PDB entry 6YNZ | electron microscopy, 3.10 A resolution | chains B1 and E1 of the 162 polymer chains in the assembly

== Chain B1 ==
Molecule: ATP synthase subunit alpha
From: Tetrahymena thermophila
UniProt: Q24HY8 (Q24HY8_TETTS); residue numbers follow UniProt; this construct covers 1-546
Chain sequence (546 residues; row label = number of the first residue in the row):
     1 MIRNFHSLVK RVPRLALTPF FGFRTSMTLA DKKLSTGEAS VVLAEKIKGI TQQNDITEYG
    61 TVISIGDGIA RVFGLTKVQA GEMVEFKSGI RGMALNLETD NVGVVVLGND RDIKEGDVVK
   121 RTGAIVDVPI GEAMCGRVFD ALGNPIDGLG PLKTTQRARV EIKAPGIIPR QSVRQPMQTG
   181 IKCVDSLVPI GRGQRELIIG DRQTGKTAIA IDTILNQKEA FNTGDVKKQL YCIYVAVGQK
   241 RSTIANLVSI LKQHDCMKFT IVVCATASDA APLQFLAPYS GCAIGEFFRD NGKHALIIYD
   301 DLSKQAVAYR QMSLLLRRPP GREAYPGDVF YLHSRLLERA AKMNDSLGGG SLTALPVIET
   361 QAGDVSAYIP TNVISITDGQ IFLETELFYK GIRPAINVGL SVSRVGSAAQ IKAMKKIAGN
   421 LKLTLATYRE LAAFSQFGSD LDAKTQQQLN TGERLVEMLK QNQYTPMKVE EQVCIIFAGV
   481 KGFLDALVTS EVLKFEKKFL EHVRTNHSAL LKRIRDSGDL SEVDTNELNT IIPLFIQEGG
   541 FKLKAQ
Unresolved in the structure: 1-33, 545-546
Ion coordination: Mg2+: T207 (together with ATP)
Small-molecule neighbours: ATP (adenosine-5'-triphosphate): R202, Q203, T204, G205, K206, T207, A208, D301, F388, R393, Q461, N462, Q463

== Chain E1 ==
Molecule: ATP synthase subunit beta
From: Tetrahymena thermophila
UniProt: I7LZV1 (I7LZV1_TETTS); residue numbers follow UniProt; this construct covers 1-497
Chain sequence (497 residues; each row starts with the number of its first residue):
     1 MLSKALQRGI ARAFSTTAKK EAPKTVKANG QVSQVIGAVV DVQFEGELPQ ILNALEVQGT
    61 QHRLVLEVAQ HLGDSRVRTI AMDSTEGLVR GQPVVDTGLP ISVPVGPGTL GRIMNVIGEP
   121 IDQRGPIKAA KLYPIHRDAP SFTDQATSAE ILVTGIKVVD LLAPYARGGK IGLFGGAGVG
   181 KTVLIQELIN NVAKHHGGYS VFAGVGERTR EGNDLYHEMM DSKVISVKEG ESRCALIFGQ
   241 MNEPPGARAR VGLTGLTVAE YFRDEEGKDV LLFVDNIFRF TQACSEVSAL LGRIPSAVGY
   301 QPTLATDLGA LQERITTTQK GSITSVQAIY VPADDLTDPA PATTFAHLDA TTVLNRGLTE
   361 LGIYPAVDPL DSTSRMLDPI TIGEEHYTVA RGVQKLLQDY KSLQDIIAIL GVDDLSEEDK
   421 LVVARARKVQ KFLSQPFFMS EVFSGIPGRF VNLKQNIASF KALLEGAGDE YPESCFYMKG
   481 DLEESLAAGR ADALKSK
Unresolved in the structure: 1-26, 497
Ion coordination: Mg2+: T182 (together with ADP)
Small-molecule neighbours:
  - ADP (adenosine-5'-diphosphate): G176, A177, G178, V179, G180, K181, T182, V183, R208, E211, Y364, F437, S440, F443, M478
  - ATP (adenosine-5'-triphosphate): S374, R375, L377, D378, Y387, R391

== How chain B1 and chain E1 interact ==
Residue-residue contacts (89):
  L75(B1) with R90(E1), hydrogen bond (backbone-side chain)
  T76(B1) with R90(E1)
  K77(B1) with V89(E1)
  V78(B1) with L88(E1); V89(E1); R90(E1)
  Q79(B1) with G87(E1); L88(E1); V89(E1)
  A80(B1) with T85(E1); E86(E1); G87(E1), hydrogen bond (backbone-backbone); L88(E1), hydrogen bond (backbone-backbone)
  N96(B1) with V35(E1); I36(E1)
  L97(B1) with Q34(E1); V35(E1), hydrogen bond (backbone-backbone); L88(E1)
  E98(B1) with Q34(E1); R90(E1), hydrogen bond (backbone-side chain)
  T99(B1) with S33(E1); Q34(E1); R90(E1)
  N101(B1) with R90(E1), hydrogen bond (backbone-side chain)
  V102(B1) with R90(E1)
  R159(B1) with E86(E1), salt bridge
  E161(B1) with E86(E1)
  K163(B1) with D83(E1), salt bridge; N242(E1); E243(E1), salt bridge
  A164(B1) with N242(E1)
  G166(B1) with T209(E1)
  I167(B1) with I113(E1), hydrophobic; T209(E1); G212(E1); N213(E1), hydrogen bond (backbone-side chain); F238(E1), hydrophobic
  I168(B1) with I121(E1); D122(E1); Q123(E1)
  R170(B1) with T209(E1); N213(E1)
  R195(B1) with R208(E1)
  P319(B1) with A289(E1), hydrophobic; P295(E1), hydrophobic
  G321(B1) with V298(E1)
  R322(B1) with V298(E1); A333(E1); D335(E1), salt bridge; D338(E1), salt bridge
  G327(B1) with Q282(E1), hydrogen bond (backbone-side chain); E286(E1)
  D328(B1) with E286(E1)
  F330(B1) with M241(E1), hydrophobic; R279(E1); Q282(E1)
  Y331(B1) with M241(E1); E243(E1); P244(E1); P245(E1); R248(E1)
  S334(B1) with M241(E1)
  E338(B1) with E207(E1); R208(E1); T209(E1); M241(E1); N242(E1)
  S366(B1) with A333(E1), hydrogen bond (side chain-backbone); D334(E1)
  A367(B1) with A333(E1)
  T371(B1) with A177(E1); Y330(E1), hydrogen bond; A333(E1)
  N372(B1) with Y330(E1)
  I374(B1) with A177(E1); R208(E1)
  S375(B1) with A177(E1); R208(E1), hydrogen bond (backbone-side chain); M241(E1); R279(E1), hydrogen bond
  I376(B1) with R208(E1); M241(E1), hydrophobic
  T377(B1) with R208(E1), hydrogen bond (backbone-side chain)
  D378(B1) with R208(E1); R210(E1), salt bridge
  R404(B1) with R208(E1); R210(E1); F443(E1)
  K444(B1) with K495(E1)
Interface residues without a listed pair, chain B1 (49 interface residues in all): L95, I125, I162, P165, Q171, S172, P320, Y368
Interface residues without a listed pair, chain E1 (47 interface residues in all): G37, G178, G206, E211, G299

== Summary ==
Chain B1 and chain E1 form an interface of 49 and 47 residues respectively, with 13 hydrogen bonds and 6 salt
bridges. Polar pairs include R159(B1)-E86(E1), K163(B1)-D83(E1) and K163(B1)-E243(E1). Bound to chain B1: ATP.
Bound to chain E1: ADP and ATP.
Here chain B1 is ATP synthase subunit alpha and chain E1 is ATP synthase subunit beta, both from Tetrahymena
thermophila. Entry 6YNZ (Cryo-EM structure of Tetrahymena thermophila mitochondrial ATP synthase - F1Fo
composite tetramer model) was determined by electron microscopy, deposited together with 6YNV, 6YNW, 6YNX,
6YNY and 6YO0.
